Entry 3W15 (X-ray diffraction, 1.80 A resolution); this record covers chains A and C of the 3 polymer chains in the assembly.

== Chain A ==
Molecule: Peroxisomal targeting signal 2 receptor
From: Saccharomyces cerevisiae
Notes: engineered mutation(s): del(E257-V265)
UniProtKB: P39108 (PEX7_YEAST); residue numbers follow UniProt; this construct covers 1-256, 266-375
Chain sequence (368 residues; each row starts with the number of its first residue; note: 9 numbers in that range are skipped by the numbering (no residue carries them; nothing is unmodelled there); numbers below 1 keep their minus sign (Gly-1 is residue -1)):
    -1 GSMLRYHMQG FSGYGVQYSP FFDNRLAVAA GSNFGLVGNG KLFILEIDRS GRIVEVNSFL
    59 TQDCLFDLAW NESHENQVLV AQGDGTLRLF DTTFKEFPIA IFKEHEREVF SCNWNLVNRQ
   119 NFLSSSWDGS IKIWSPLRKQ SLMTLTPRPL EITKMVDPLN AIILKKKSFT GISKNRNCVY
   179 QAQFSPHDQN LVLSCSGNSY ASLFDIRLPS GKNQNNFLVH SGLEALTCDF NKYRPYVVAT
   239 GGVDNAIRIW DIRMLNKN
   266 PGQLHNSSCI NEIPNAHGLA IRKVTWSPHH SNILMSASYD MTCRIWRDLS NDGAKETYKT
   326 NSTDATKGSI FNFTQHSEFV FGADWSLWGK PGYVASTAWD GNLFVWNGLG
Unresolved in the structure: -1 to 0, 164-174, 253-256, 266-272, 317-323, 375
Differences from the reference sequence: expression tag (-1 to 0)
Swiss-Prot annotation at these positions:
  - mutagenesis: Phe32 to Leu34 (Decreased formation of a ternary complex composed of PEX21 and PEX7 along with PTS2-containing cargo proteins), Leu34 (L34A: Does not prevent peroxisomal import of proteins containing a C-terminal PTS2-type peroxisomal targeting signal, such as 3-oxoacyl-CoA thiolase ...), Asp61 (D61R: Abolished ability to mediate peroxisomal import of proteins containing a C-terminal PTS2-type peroxisomal targeting signal; when associated with H-106), Glu106 (E106H: Abolished ability to mediate peroxisomal import of proteins containing a C-terminal PTS2-type peroxisomal targeting signal; when associated with R-61), Phe344 (F344A: Does not prevent peroxisomal import of proteins containing a C-terminal PTS2-type peroxisomal targeting signal, such as 3-oxoacyl-CoA thiolase ...), Trp364 (W364A: Decreased formation of a ternary complex composed of PEX21 and PEX7 along with PTS2-containing cargo proteins; when associated with A-344)
Bound ions: Mg2+: Asp65, Leu66, Cys110, Asn111
From the paper describing this entry:
  - mutagenesis - F32A/L34A, L34D, F344A/W364A: abolished growth in response to SCOT plates
  - mutagenesis - L34A, F344A: unchanged growth in response to SCOT plates
  - mutagenesis - D61R/E106H: abolished growth in response to wild-type Fox3p
  - mutagenesis - D61R/E106H: abolished growth in response to Fox3p H11E
  - mutagenesis - Y178R/Y304R: abolished growth in response to Fox3p R4E
  - mutagenesis - F32A, L34A, F344A: unchanged binding to ternary complex
  - mutagenesis - L34A, F344A: decreased localization to Fox3pN-EGFP
  - mutagenesis - D61R/E106H: unchanged growth in response to Fox3p R4E

== Chain C ==
Molecule: 3-ketoacyl-CoA thiolase, peroxisomal, Maltose-binding periplasmic protein
From: Saccharomyces cerevisiae
UniProtKB: chimeric construct of P27796, P0AEX9: residues 1-15 from P27796 (THIK_YEAST) positions 1-15 (same numbers); residues 18-387 from P0AEX9 positions 27-396 (UniProt number = residue number + 9)
Chain sequence (389 residues; row label = number of the first residue in the row; numbers below 1 keep their minus sign (Gly-1 is residue -1)):
    -1 GSMSQRLQSI KDHLVESRSK IEEGKLVIWI NGDKGYNGLA EVGKKFEKDT GIKVTVEHPD
    59 KLEEKFPQVA ATGDGPDIIF WAHDRFGGYA QSGLLAEITP DKAFQDKLYP FTWDAVRYNG
   119 KLIAYPIAVE ALSLIYNKDL LPNPPKTWEE IPALDKELKA KGKSALMFNL QEPYFTWPLI
   179 AADGGYAFKY ENGKYDIKDV GVDNAGAKAG LTFLVDLIKN KHMNADTDYS IAEAAFNKGE
   239 TAMTINGPWA WSNIDTSKVN YGVTVLPTFK GQPSKPFVGV LSAGINAASP NKELAKEFLE
   299 NYLLTDEGLE AVNKDKPLGA VALKSYEEEL AKDPRIAATM ENAQKGEIMP NIPQMSAFWY
   359 AVRTAVINAA SGRQTVDEAL KDAQTRITK
Differences from the reference sequence: expression tag (-1 to 0); linker (16-17)
Swiss-Prot annotation at these positions:
  - region: Met1 to Ser15 (PTS2-type peroxisomal targeting signal)
Bound ions: Mg2+ site 1 near Asp72 (its only coordinating residue here); Mg2+ site 2 near Asp226 (its only coordinating residue here)

== Interface between chain A and chain C ==
Contacting residue pairs (50; chain A residue first):
  Gly33(A) - Arg4(C)  hydrogen bond (backbone-side chain)
  Leu34(A) - Met1(C)
  Leu34(A) - Arg4(C)
  Leu34(A) - Leu5(C)  hydrophobic
  Val35(A) - Met1(C)  hydrophobic
  Asp61(A) - Arg4(C)  salt bridge
  Cys62(A) - Arg4(C)
  Phe64(A) - Arg4(C)
  Gly81(A) - Arg4(C)  hydrogen bond (backbone-side chain)
  Arg105(A) - Gln3(C)
  Glu106(A) - Ser0(C)
  Glu106(A) - Arg4(C)  salt bridge
  Trp125(A) - Gln3(C)
  Trp125(A) - Ser7(C)
  Met153(A) - Asp58(C)
  Tyr178(A) - Ser7(C)  hydrogen bond
  Tyr178(A) - His11(C)  hydrogen bond
  Leu216(A) - Glu62(C)
  Leu216(A) - Lys63(C)
  Leu216(A) - Gln66(C)  hydrogen bond (backbone-side chain)
  Val217(A) - Gln66(C)
  His218(A) - Gln66(C)  hydrogen bond (backbone-side chain)
  Ser219(A) - Lys63(C)
  Ser219(A) - Gln66(C)  hydrogen bond (backbone-side chain)
  Ser219(A) - Val67(C)  hydrogen bond (side chain-backbone)
  Leu221(A) - Glu14(C)
  Glu222(A) - His11(C)  salt bridge
  Leu224(A) - His11(C)
  Val241(A) - His11(C)
  Val241(A) - Glu14(C)
  Val241(A) - Ser15(C)
  Asp242(A) - Gln66(C)
  Asp242(A) - Thr70(C)
  Asn243(A) - Ser15(C)  hydrogen bond (side chain-backbone)
  Arg246(A) - Gln66(C)  hydrogen bond (side chain-backbone)
  Trp248(A) - Gln66(C)
  Pro279(A) - Ala69(C)  hydrophobic
  Asn280(A) - Ala69(C)  hydrogen bond (side chain-backbone)
  Asn280(A) - Thr70(C)
  Gly283(A) - Ser15(C)
  Leu284(A) - Ser15(C)
  Leu284(A) - Arg16(C)
  Ala285(A) - His11(C)
  Ala285(A) - Ser15(C)  hydrogen bond (backbone-side chain)
  Arg287(A) - His11(C)
  Tyr304(A) - Ile8(C)
  Tyr304(A) - His11(C)  hydrogen bond
  Tyr304(A) - Leu12(C)  hydrophobic
  Phe344(A) - Leu12(C)  hydrophobic
  Trp364(A) - Ile8(C)  hydrophobic
Interface residues without a listed pair, chain A (36 interface residues in all): Gly220, Glu277, Phe346
Interface residues without a listed pair, chain C (21 interface residues in all): Asp10, Pro65
The authors on this interface:
  - residue pairs: Asp61(A)-Arg4(C) (salt bridge), Glu106(A)-Arg4(C) (salt bridge), Tyr178(A)-His11(C) (hydrogen bond), Glu222(A)-His11(C) (hydrogen bond), Tyr304(A)-His11(C) (hydrogen bond)
  - interface residues, chain C: Met1(C)

== Summary ==
36 residues of chain A face 21 of chain C across their interface, with 13 hydrogen bonds and 3 salt bridges.
Polar contacts include Asp61(A)-Arg4(C), Glu106(A)-Arg4(C) and Glu222(A)-His11(C). The authors report salt
bridges between Asp61(A) and Arg4(C) and Glu106(A) and Arg4(C); hydrogen bonds between Tyr178(A) and His11(C),
Glu222(A) and His11(C) and Tyr304(A) and His11(C). The paper reports that F32A/L34A, L34D and F344A/W364A of
chain A abolish growth in response to SCOT plates; the interface residue Met1(C); 8 substitutions were tested
in all.
Here chain A is Peroxisomal targeting signal 2 receptor and chain C is 3-ketoacyl-CoA thiolase, peroxisomal,
Maltose-binding periplasmic protein, both from Saccharomyces cerevisiae. Entry 3W15 (Structure of peroxisomal
targeting signal 2 (PTS2) of Saccharomyces cerevisiae 3-ketoacyl-CoA thiolase in complex with Pex7p ...) was
determined by X-ray diffraction.
